4EI5 - chains C and D of the 4 polymer chains in the assembly; structure by X-ray diffraction, 3.10 A resolution.

Chain C:
Molecule: Valpha1 XV19 Type II Natural Killer T cell receptor (mouse variable domain, human constant domain)
From: Mus musculus, Homo sapiens
Notes: fragment: extracellular domain ()
Chain sequence (208 residues; numbered 0 to 207; the number before each row is that of its first residue; numbering starts at 0):
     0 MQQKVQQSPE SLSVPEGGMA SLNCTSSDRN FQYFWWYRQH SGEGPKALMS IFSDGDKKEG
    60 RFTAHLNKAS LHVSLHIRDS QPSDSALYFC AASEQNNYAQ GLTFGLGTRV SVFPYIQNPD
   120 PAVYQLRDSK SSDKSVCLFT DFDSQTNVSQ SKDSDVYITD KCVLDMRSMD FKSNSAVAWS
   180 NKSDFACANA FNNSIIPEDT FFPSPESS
Not modelled in the structure: 0-1, 203-207
Cystine bridges: Cys-23/Cys-89, Cys-136/Cys-186

Chain D:
Molecule: Vbeta16 XV19 Type II Natural Killer T cell receptor (mouse variable domain, human constant domain)
From: Mus musculus, Homo sapiens
Notes: fragment: extracellular domain ()
Chain sequence (245 residues; row label = number of the first residue in the row; numbering starts at 0):
     0 MGPKVLQIPS HQIIDMGQMV TLNCDPVSNH LYFYWYKQIL GQQMEFLVNF YNGKVMEKSK
    60 LFKDQFSVER PDGSYFTLKI QPTALEDSAV YFCASSFWGA YAEQFFGPGT RLTVLEDLKN
   120 VFPPEVAVFE PSEAEISHTQ KATLVCLATG FYPDHVELSW WVNGKEVHSG VCTDPQPLKE
   180 QPALNDSRYA LSSRLRVSAT FWQNPRNHFR CQVQFYGLSE NDEWTQDRAK PVTQIVSAEA
   240 WGRAD
Not modelled in the structure: 0-1, 244
Cystine bridges: Cys-23/Cys-92, Cys-145/Cys-210
Ligand contacts: cis-tetracosenoyl sulfatide (CIS; (15Z)-N-((1S,2R,3E)-2-hydroxy-1-{[(3-O-sulfo-beta-D-galactopyranosyl)oxy]methyl}heptadec-3-enyl)tetracos-15-enamide): Phe-96, Trp-97, Ala-101

Chain C / chain D interface:
Residue-residue contacts - 100 pairs, chain C then chain D:
  Trp-34(C) / Ala-101(D)
  Trp-34(C) / Glu-102(D)
  Tyr-36(C) / Glu-102(D)
  Tyr-36(C) / Gln-103(D)  hydrogen bond (side chain-backbone)
  Tyr-36(C) / Phe-105(D)  hydrophobic
  Gln-38(C) / Gln-37(D)  hydrogen bond
  Gln-38(C) / Gly-40(D)
  Gln-38(C) / Met-43(D)
  Glu-42(C) / Phe-91(D)
  Gly-43(C) / Phe-91(D)
  Gly-43(C) / Gly-106(D)
  Pro-44(C) / Met-43(D)  hydrophobic
  Pro-44(C) / Phe-105(D)
  Ala-46(C) / Glu-102(D)
  Phe-51(C) / Tyr-100(D)
  Leu-86(C) / Gly-40(D)
  Phe-88(C) / Gln-41(D)
  Glu-93(C) / Tyr-100(D)  hydrogen bond (backbone-side chain)
  Gln-94(C) / Tyr-100(D)
  Asn-95(C) / Tyr-100(D)  hydrogen bond (backbone-side chain)
  Asn-96(C) / Ala-99(D)
  Asn-96(C) / Tyr-100(D)  hydrogen bond (backbone-side chain)
  Tyr-97(C) / Gly-98(D)
  Tyr-97(C) / Ala-99(D)  hydrogen bond (backbone-backbone)
  Tyr-97(C) / Tyr-100(D)  hydrophobic
  Ala-98(C) / Glu-56(D)
  Ala-98(C) / Gly-98(D)
  Gln-99(C) / Tyr-33(D)
  Gln-99(C) / Gly-98(D)  hydrogen bond (backbone-backbone)
  Gln-99(C) / Ala-99(D)
  Gln-99(C) / Tyr-100(D)
  Gln-99(C) / Gln-103(D)
  Gly-100(C) / Tyr-35(D)
  Gly-100(C) / Phe-45(D)
  Leu-101(C) / Tyr-35(D)  hydrogen bond (backbone-side chain)
  Leu-101(C) / Gln-103(D)
  Phe-103(C) / Gln-42(D)
  Phe-103(C) / Met-43(D)  hydrophobic
  Phe-103(C) / Phe-105(D)  hydrophobic
  Leu-105(C) / Gln-42(D)
  Asp-119(C) / His-137(D)  salt bridge
  Asp-119(C) / Thr-138(D)
  Tyr-123(C) / Ser-131(D)
  Tyr-123(C) / Glu-134(D)
  Tyr-123(C) / His-137(D)
  Tyr-123(C) / Thr-138(D)
  Gln-124(C) / Ser-131(D)
  Leu-125(C) / Phe-128(D)
  Leu-125(C) / Glu-129(D)
  Leu-125(C) / Thr-142(D)
  Leu-125(C) / Val-144(D)  hydrophobic
  Arg-126(C) / Phe-128(D)
  Arg-126(C) / Glu-129(D)  hydrogen bond (backbone-backbone)
  Asp-127(C) / Ala-126(D)
  Asp-127(C) / Val-127(D)
  Asp-127(C) / Phe-128(D)
  Ser-128(C) / Val-127(D)  hydrogen bond (backbone-backbone)
  Ser-128(C) / Glu-238(D)  hydrogen bond (side chain-backbone)
  Ser-128(C) / Ala-239(D)
  Lys-129(C) / Val-125(D)
  Lys-133(C) / Phe-128(D)
  Ser-134(C) / Phe-128(D)
  Val-135(C) / Phe-128(D)  hydrophobic
  Val-135(C) / Leu-146(D)  hydrophobic
  Leu-137(C) / Glu-134(D)
  Leu-137(C) / Thr-142(D)
  Thr-139(C) / Arg-195(D)  hydrogen bond
  Asp-140(C) / Thr-138(D)
  Asp-140(C) / Arg-195(D)  salt bridge
  Tyr-156(C) / Leu-177(D)  hydrophobic
  Tyr-156(C) / Glu-179(D)  hydrogen bond (side chain-backbone)
  Thr-158(C) / Asp-173(D)
  Thr-158(C) / Leu-177(D)
  Thr-158(C) / Ser-191(D)
  Thr-158(C) / Arg-193(D)
  Asp-159(C) / Asp-173(D)
  Asp-159(C) / Arg-193(D)
  Cys-161(C) / Cys-171(D)  disulfide
  Cys-161(C) / Thr-172(D)
  Cys-161(C) / Arg-193(D)
  Val-162(C) / Cys-171(D)  hydrogen bond (backbone-side chain)
  Leu-163(C) / Gly-169(D)
  Leu-163(C) / Cys-171(D)  hydrophobic
  Leu-163(C) / Arg-193(D)
  Leu-163(C) / Arg-195(D)
  Asp-164(C) / Ser-168(D)
  Asp-164(C) / Gly-169(D)  hydrogen bond (backbone-backbone)
  Met-165(C) / Ser-168(D)
  Met-165(C) / Arg-195(D)
  Met-165(C) / Val-196(D)  hydrophobic
  Arg-166(C) / Ser-168(D)  hydrogen bond (backbone-side chain)
  Met-168(C) / Lys-140(D)
  Phe-170(C) / Lys-140(D)
  Phe-170(C) / Arg-195(D)
  Ser-172(C) / Arg-195(D)  hydrogen bond
  Ser-174(C) / Arg-193(D)  hydrogen bond
  Val-176(C) / Val-144(D)  hydrophobic
  Val-176(C) / Arg-193(D)
  Trp-178(C) / Leu-146(D)  hydrophobic
  Trp-178(C) / Leu-177(D)  hydrophobic
Also at the interface, not in a pair above, chain C (57 interface residues in all): Gln-2, Tyr-32, Ser-92, Gly-104, Arg-108, Phe-200, Pro-202
Also at the interface, not in a pair above, chain D (57 interface residues in all): Tyr-31, Asn-48, Met-55, Pro-107, Pro-130, Ala-133, Leu-143, Val-170, Gln-175, Lys-178, Ala-189, Ser-197, Ala-237
Disulfides between the chains: Cys-161(C)/Cys-171(D)

Overview:
The chain C/chain D interface involves 57 residues from each chain, with 1 disulfide bond, 18 hydrogen bonds
and 2 salt bridges. Polar contacts include Asp-119(C)/His-137(D), Asp-140(C)/Arg-195(D) and
Tyr-36(C)/Gln-103(D). Chain D binds cis-tetracosenoyl sulfatide.
Here chain C is Valpha1 XV19 Type II Natural Killer T cell receptor (mouse variable domain, human constant
domain) and chain D is Vbeta16 XV19 Type II Natural Killer T cell receptor (mouse variable domain, human
constant domain), both from Mus musculus, Homo sapiens. Entry 4EI5 (Crystal Structure of XV19 TCR in complex
with CD1d-sulfatide C24:1) was determined by X-ray diffraction together with 4EI6 from the same study.
